9LYO - chains B and C of the 9 polymer chains in the assembly; structure by electron microscopy, 3.07 A resolution.

Chain B (and C):
Name: Spike glycoprotein
Organism: Severe acute respiratory syndrome coronavirus 2
Notes: chain C of this document is another copy of the same molecule, construct and numbering; everything in this record applies to it too
UniProtKB: P0DTC2 (SPIKE_SARS2); aligned to UniProt positions 16-1205 over residues 19-1208 (the alignment contains insertions or deletions, so no single offset holds)
Sequence (1286 residues; row label = number of the first residue in the row; numbers below 1 keep their minus sign (Met-2 is residue -2)):
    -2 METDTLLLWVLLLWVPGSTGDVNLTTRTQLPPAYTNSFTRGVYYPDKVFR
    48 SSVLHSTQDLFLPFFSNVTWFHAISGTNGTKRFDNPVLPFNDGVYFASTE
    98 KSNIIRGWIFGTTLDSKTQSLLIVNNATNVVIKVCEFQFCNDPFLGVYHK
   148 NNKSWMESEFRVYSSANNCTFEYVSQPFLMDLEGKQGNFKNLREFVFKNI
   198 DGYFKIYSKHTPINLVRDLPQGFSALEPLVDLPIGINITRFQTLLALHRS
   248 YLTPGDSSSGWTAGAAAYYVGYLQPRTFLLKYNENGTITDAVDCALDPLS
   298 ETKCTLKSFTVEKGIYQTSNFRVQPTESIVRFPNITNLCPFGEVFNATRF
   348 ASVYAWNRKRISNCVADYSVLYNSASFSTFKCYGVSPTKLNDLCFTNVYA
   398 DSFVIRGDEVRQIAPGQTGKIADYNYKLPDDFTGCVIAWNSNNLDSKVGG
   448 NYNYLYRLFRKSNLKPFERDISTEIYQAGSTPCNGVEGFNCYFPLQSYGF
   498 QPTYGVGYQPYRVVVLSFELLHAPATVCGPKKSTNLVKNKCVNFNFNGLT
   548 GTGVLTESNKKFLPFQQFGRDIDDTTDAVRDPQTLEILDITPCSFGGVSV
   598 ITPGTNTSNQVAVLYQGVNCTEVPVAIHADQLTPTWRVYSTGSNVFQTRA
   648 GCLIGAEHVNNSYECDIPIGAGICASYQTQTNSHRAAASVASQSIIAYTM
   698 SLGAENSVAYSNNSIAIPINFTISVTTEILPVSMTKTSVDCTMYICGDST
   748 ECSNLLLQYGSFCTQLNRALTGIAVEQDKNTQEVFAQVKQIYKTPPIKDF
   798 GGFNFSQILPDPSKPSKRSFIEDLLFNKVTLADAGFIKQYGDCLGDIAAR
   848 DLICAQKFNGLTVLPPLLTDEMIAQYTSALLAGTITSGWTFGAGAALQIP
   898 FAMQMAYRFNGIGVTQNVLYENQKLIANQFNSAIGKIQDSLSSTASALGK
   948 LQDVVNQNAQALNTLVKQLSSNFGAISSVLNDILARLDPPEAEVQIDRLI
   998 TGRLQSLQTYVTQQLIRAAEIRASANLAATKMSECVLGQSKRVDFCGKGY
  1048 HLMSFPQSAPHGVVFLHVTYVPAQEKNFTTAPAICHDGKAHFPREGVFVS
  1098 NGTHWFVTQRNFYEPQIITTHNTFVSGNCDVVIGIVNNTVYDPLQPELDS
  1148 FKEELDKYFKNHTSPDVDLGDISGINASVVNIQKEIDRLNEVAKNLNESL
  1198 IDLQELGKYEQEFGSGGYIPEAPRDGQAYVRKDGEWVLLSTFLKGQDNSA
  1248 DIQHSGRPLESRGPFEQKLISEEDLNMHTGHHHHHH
Unresolved in the structure: -2 to 29, 70-81, 145-154, 177-186, 243-262, 622-638, 676-690, 828-844, 1147-1283 (chain C: -2 to 29, 70-81, 143-154, 177-186, 212-216, 243-262, 622-640, 676-690, 829-844, 1147-1283)
Differences from the reference sequence: initiating methionine (-2); expression tag (-1 to 18, 1209-1283); conflict Tyr501 (Asn in P0DTC2), Asp570 (Ala in P0DTC2), Gly614 (Asp in P0DTC2), His681 (Pro in P0DTC2), Ala683 (Arg in P0DTC2), Ala685 (Arg in P0DTC2), Ile716 (Thr in P0DTC2), Ala982 (Ser in P0DTC2), Pro986 (Lys in P0DTC2), Pro987 (Val in P0DTC2), His1118 (Asp in P0DTC2)
UniProt features mapped onto this chain:
  - glycosylation (N-linked (GlcNAc...) asparagine): Asn20 (complex), Asn64 (hybrid), Asn334 (complex), Asn606 (hybrid)
Disulfide bonds: Cys132-Cys166, Cys291-Cys301, Cys336-Cys361, Cys379-Cys432, Cys391-Cys525, Cys480-Cys488, Cys538-Cys590, Cys617-Cys649, Cys662-Cys671, Cys738-Cys760, Cys743-Cys749, Cys1032-Cys1043, Cys1082-Cys1126
Glycans and other covalent adducts: N-acetylglucosamine (NAG) linked to Asn64, Asn123, Asn165, Asn234, Asn282, Asn331, Asn343, Asn603, Asn616, Asn657, Asn709, Asn717, Asn801, Asn1074, Asn1098, Asn1134

Chain B / chain C interface:
Pairs across the interface (151; chain B residue first):
  Asn317(B) - Asp737(C)  hydrogen bond
  Asn317(B) - Met740(C)
  Arg319(B) - Asp745(C)  salt bridge
  Arg357(B) - Gly199(C)
  Arg357(B) - Tyr200(C)  hydrogen bond
  Arg357(B) - Pro230(C)  hydrogen bond (side chain-backbone)
  Arg357(B) - Ile231(C)
  Gly381(B) - Ile973(C)
  Gly381(B) - Arg983(C)
  Gly381(B) - Leu984(C)
  Val382(B) - Arg983(C)
  Val382(B) - Leu984(C)
  Ser383(B) - Arg983(C)  hydrogen bond (backbone-backbone)
  Ser383(B) - Leu984(C)
  Ser383(B) - Asp985(C)  hydrogen bond (side chain-backbone)
  Lys386(B) - Leu981(C)
  Lys386(B) - Ala982(C)
  Lys386(B) - Arg983(C)
  Lys386(B) - Leu984(C)
  Leu390(B) - Ala982(C)
  Tyr396(B) - Tyr200(C)  hydrogen bond
  Glu516(B) - Tyr200(C)
  Leu517(B) - Arg983(C)
  His519(B) - Lys44(C)
  Ala520(B) - Lys44(C)
  Pro521(B) - Lys44(C)
  Thr547(B) - Asn978(C)
  Gly548(B) - Asn978(C)
  Lys557(B) - Phe46(C)
  Lys558(B) - Phe46(C)
  Lys558(B) - Asn282(C)  hydrogen bond
  Phe559(B) - Phe46(C)  hydrophobic
  Phe562(B) - Tyr41(C)  hydrophobic
  Phe562(B) - Lys44(C)
  Phe562(B) - Glu224(C)
  Phe562(B) - Pro225(C)  hydrophobic
  Gln563(B) - Lys44(C)
  Gln563(B) - Val45(C)  hydrogen bond (side chain-backbone)
  Gln563(B) - Phe46(C)
  Gln564(B) - Lys44(C)  hydrogen bond (backbone-backbone)
  Phe565(B) - Val45(C)
  Phe565(B) - Phe46(C)  hydrogen bond (backbone-backbone)
  Gly566(B) - Phe46(C)
  Arg567(B) - Val45(C)
  Arg567(B) - Phe46(C)  hydrogen bond (backbone-backbone)
  Ile569(B) - Val963(C)  hydrophobic
  Asp570(B) - Lys964(C)  salt bridge
  Ile587(B) - Phe855(C)
  Pro589(B) - Phe855(C)  hydrophobic
  Phe592(B) - Met740(C)  hydrophobic
  Phe592(B) - Gln853(C)
  Phe592(B) - Lys854(C)
  Phe592(B) - Asn856(C)
  Gly614(B) - Ile850(C)
  Asn616(B) - Ile850(C)
  Arg646(B) - Leu849(C)
  Ala647(B) - Pro862(C)  hydrophobic
  Pro665(B) - Leu864(C)  hydrophobic
  Ile666(B) - Leu864(C)
  Gly667(B) - Pro863(C)
  Ala668(B) - Pro863(C)  hydrogen bond (backbone-backbone)
  Ala668(B) - Leu864(C)
  Ala668(B) - Thr866(C)  hydrogen bond (backbone-side chain)
  Gly669(B) - Leu864(C)  hydrogen bond (backbone-backbone)
  Gly669(B) - Thr866(C)
  Gly669(B) - Met869(C)
  Met697(B) - Leu864(C)  hydrophobic
  Met697(B) - Leu865(C)  hydrophobic
  Met697(B) - Met869(C)  hydrophobic
  Leu699(B) - Ile788(C)  hydrophobic
  Leu699(B) - Met869(C)  hydrophobic
  Leu699(B) - Gln872(C)
  Leu699(B) - Tyr873(C)
  Gly700(B) - Ile788(C)
  Ala701(B) - Gln787(C)
  Ala701(B) - Ile788(C)  hydrogen bond (backbone-backbone)
  Glu702(B) - Ile788(C)
  Asn703(B) - Gln787(C)  hydrogen bond
  Asn703(B) - Ile788(C)  hydrogen bond (backbone-backbone)
  Asn703(B) - Tyr789(C)
  Asn703(B) - Lys790(C)
  Ser704(B) - Lys790(C)
  Val705(B) - Tyr789(C)  hydrophobic
  Val705(B) - Thr883(C)
  Val705(B) - Gln895(C)
  Ala706(B) - Gln895(C)
  Tyr707(B) - Pro792(C)  hydrophobic
  Tyr707(B) - Asp796(C)
  Tyr707(B) - Phe797(C)
  Tyr707(B) - Thr883(C)
  Tyr707(B) - Ile896(C)
  Tyr707(B) - Pro897(C)  hydrophobic
  Tyr707(B) - Phe898(C)  hydrogen bond (side chain-backbone)
  Ser708(B) - Pro897(C)
  Asn709(B) - Pro897(C)
  Ser711(B) - Gln895(C)
  Ser711(B) - Ile896(C)
  Ser711(B) - Pro897(C)
  Ile712(B) - Gln895(C)  hydrogen bond (backbone-side chain)
  Ile712(B) - Pro897(C)
  Ala713(B) - Leu894(C)
  Ala713(B) - Gln895(C)  hydrogen bond (backbone-backbone)
  Pro715(B) - Leu894(C)  hydrophobic
  Gln957(B) - Arg765(C)  hydrogen bond
  Thr961(B) - Ser758(C)
  Thr961(B) - Gln762(C)
  Thr961(B) - Arg765(C)
  Gln965(B) - Gly757(C)
  Gln965(B) - Ser758(C)  hydrogen bond
  Gln965(B) - Phe759(C)
  Ser968(B) - Gly757(C)
  Asn969(B) - Gln755(C)  hydrogen bond
  Phe970(B) - Gln755(C)  hydrogen bond (backbone-backbone)
  Phe970(B) - Tyr756(C)
  Phe970(B) - Phe759(C)  hydrophobic
  Gly971(B) - Gln755(C)  hydrogen bond (backbone-side chain)
  Gln1002(B) - Gln1005(C)
  Thr1006(B) - Gln762(C)
  Thr1006(B) - Gln1005(C)  hydrogen bond
  Thr1009(B) - Thr1009(C)
  Gln1010(B) - Leu1012(C)
  Ile1013(B) - Ile1013(C)  hydrophobic
  Arg1039(B) - Thr1027(C)
  Arg1039(B) - Glu1031(C)  salt bridge
  Arg1039(B) - Arg1039(C)
  Val1040(B) - Ser1030(C)
  Val1040(B) - Glu1031(C)
  Asp1041(B) - Ser1030(C)
  Lys1045(B) - Gly889(C)  hydrogen bond (side chain-backbone)
  Gly1046(B) - Ala890(C)  hydrogen bond (backbone-backbone)
  Tyr1047(B) - Trp886(C)  hydrogen bond
  Tyr1047(B) - Ala890(C)  hydrophobic
  Glu1072(B) - Ala892(C)
  Glu1072(B) - Leu894(C)
  Asn1074(B) - Gln895(C)  hydrogen bond
  Thr1077(B) - Met900(C)  hydrogen bond
  Ala1078(B) - Met900(C)
  Pro1079(B) - Met900(C)
  Pro1079(B) - Tyr917(C)  hydrophobic
  Phe1089(B) - Asn914(C)
  Phe1089(B) - Tyr917(C)  hydrophobic
  Pro1090(B) - Gln913(C)  hydrogen bond (backbone-side chain)
  Arg1091(B) - His1118(C)
  Glu1092(B) - Asn907(C)  hydrogen bond
  Val1094(B) - Tyr904(C)
  Arg1107(B) - Tyr904(C)
  Phe1121(B) - Thr912(C)
  Ser1123(B) - Asn914(C)  hydrogen bond
  Val1128(B) - Glu918(C)
  Val1129(B) - Tyr917(C)  hydrophobic
  Ile1130(B) - Gln920(C)
Other interface residues (no listed pair), chain B (105 interface residues in all): Asn394, Pro479, Leu560, Asp568, Asp571, Thr572, Thr588, Gln613, Val615, Thr645, Ile670, Ser1003, Val1068, Gly1093, Leu1141, Gln1142
Other interface residues (no listed pair), chain C (98 interface residues in all): Asp43, Arg47, Val50, His52, Asp198, Asn370, Gln784, Lys786, Gly857, Leu861, Thr887, Gly891, Leu966, Ser967, Gln1002, Leu1034, Gly1035, Leu1141, Glu1144

Summary:
The interface between chain B and chain C involves 105 residues on one side and 98 on the other, with 34
hydrogen bonds and 3 salt bridges. Polar contacts include Arg319(B)-Asp745(C), Asp570(B)-Lys964(C) and
Arg1039(B)-Glu1031(C).
Chain B and chain C are both Spike glycoprotein (Severe acute respiratory syndrome coronavirus 2); the
structure, Alpha SARS-CoV-2 spike protein in complex with REGN10987 Fab homologue, was determined by electron
microscopy together with 9LYP from the same study.
